8DWT - chains C and F of the 12 polymer chains in the assembly; structure by electron microscopy, 6.20 A resolution (low resolution: residue-level contacts below are approximate; hydrogen-bond / salt-bridge calls are withheld).

== Chain C (and F) ==
Protein: Speckle-type POZ protein
Organism: Homo sapiens
Notes: chain F of this document is another copy of the same molecule, construct and numbering; everything in this record applies to it too
UniProtKB: O43791 (SPOP_HUMAN); residues 2-374 here = UniProt positions 2-374
Sequence (373 residues; row label = number of the first residue in the row):
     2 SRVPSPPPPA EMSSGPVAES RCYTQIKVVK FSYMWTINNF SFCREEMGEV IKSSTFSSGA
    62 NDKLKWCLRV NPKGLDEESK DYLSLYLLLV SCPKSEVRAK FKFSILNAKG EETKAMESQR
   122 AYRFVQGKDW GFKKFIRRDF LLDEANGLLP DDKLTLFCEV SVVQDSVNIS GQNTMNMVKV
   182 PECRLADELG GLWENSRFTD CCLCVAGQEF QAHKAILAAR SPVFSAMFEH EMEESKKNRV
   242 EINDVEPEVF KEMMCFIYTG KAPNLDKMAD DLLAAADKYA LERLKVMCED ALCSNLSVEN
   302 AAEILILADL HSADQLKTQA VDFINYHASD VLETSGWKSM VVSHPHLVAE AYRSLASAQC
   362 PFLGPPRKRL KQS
Not modelled in the structure: 2-15, 365-374 (chain F: 2-16, 364-374)
Sequence notes: engineered mutation Arg22 (Trp in O43791)
Curated features (UniProtKB/Swiss-Prot):
  - region: Tyr123 to Phe133 (Important for binding substrate proteins), Leu186 to Ile217 (Important for homodimerization)
  - natural variant: Thr25 (T25A: In NSDVS2), Tyr83 (Y83C: In NSDVS2), Arg121 (R121Q: In NSDVS1), Gly132 (G132V: In NSDVS2), Arg138 (R138C: In NSDVS2), Asp144 (D144N: In NSDVS1)
  - mutagenesis: Tyr87 (Y87A: Strongly reduced affinity for substrate proteins), Tyr123 (Y123A: Strongly reduced affinity for substrate proteins), Asp130 (D130A: Strongly reduced affinity for substrate proteins), Trp131 (W131A: Strongly reduced affinity for substrate proteins), Phe133 (F133A: Strongly reduced affinity for substrate proteins), Leu186 (L186D: Strongly reduced homodimerization. Reduces the activity of the cullin-RING-based BCR (BTB-CUL3-RBX1) E3 ubiquitin-protein ligase complex), Leu190 (L190D: Strongly reduced homodimerization. Reduces the activity of the cullin-RING-based BCR (BTB-CUL3-RBX1) E3 ubiquitin-protein ligase complex), Leu193 (L193D: Strongly reduced homodimerization. Reduces the activity of the cullin-RING-based BCR (BTB-CUL3-RBX1) E3 ubiquitin-protein ligase complex), Ile217 (I217K: Strongly reduced homodimerization. Reduces the activity of the cullin-RING-based BCR (BTB-CUL3-RBX1) E3 ubiquitin-protein ligase complex)
From the paper describing this entry:
  - disease-associated variants - R45L, R45W, E47K, E78K, S80R, Y327C, Y327F (citing earlier work)
  - mutagenesis - W22R, E78K: increased catalytic activity on BRD3
  - mutagenesis - W22R: decreased catalytic activity
  - mutagenesis - W131G: increased stability (proposed by the authors, not directly observed)
  - mutagenesis - W22R, E78K: increased stability
  - disease-associated variants - W22R, E78K: increased catalytic activity on BRD3
  - disease-associated variants - W22R, E78K: increased stability
  - disease-associated variants - W131G: decreased stability

== Chain C / chain F interface ==
Residue-residue contacts (23):
  Ile325(C) - Tyr353(F)
  Ala329(C) - Ala357(F)
  Leu333(C) - Tyr353(F)
  Leu333(C) - Arg354(F)
  Glu334(C) - Arg354(F)
  Trp338(C) - Tyr353(F)
  Trp338(C) - Arg354(F)
  Val342(C) - Ala350(F)
  Pro346(C) - Pro346(F)
  Tyr353(C) - Ile325(F)
  Tyr353(C) - Asn326(F)
  Tyr353(C) - Leu333(F)
  Tyr353(C) - Trp338(F)
  Tyr353(C) - Leu356(F)
  Leu356(C) - Tyr353(F)
  Leu356(C) - Gln360(F)
  Ala357(C) - Ala329(F)
  Ser358(C) - Ser330(F)
  Ala359(C) - Gln360(F)
  Gln360(C) - Gln360(F)
  Gln360(C) - Phe363(F)
  Cys361(C) - Gln360(F)
  Leu364(C) - Tyr327(F)
Interface residues without a listed pair, chain C (18 interface residues in all): Asn326, Ala352, Arg354
Interface residues without a listed pair, chain F (18 interface residues in all): Val342, Val349, Ala352

== In short ==
The chain C/chain F interface involves 18 residues from each chain. UniProt lists 9 mutagenesis sites on chain
C. The paper reports that W131G, W22R and E78K of chain C increase stability; W22R and E78K of chain C
increase catalytic activity on BRD3.
Both chains are Speckle-type POZ protein (Homo sapiens). Entry 8DWT (SPOP W22R Form 2) was determined by
electron microscopy, deposited together with 8DWS, 8DWU and 8DWV.
